Entry 6Y0C (electron microscopy, 3.20 A resolution); this record covers chains B and C of the 4 polymer chains in the assembly.

# Chain B
Protein: RNA-directed RNA polymerase catalytic subunit
Source organism: Influenza C virus (C/Johannesburg/1/66)
Notes: EC 2.7.7.48
Reference sequence: Q9IMP4 (RDRP_INCJH); residues 1-754 here = UniProt positions 1-754
Amino-acid sequence (754 residues; numbered 1 to 754; the number before each row is that of its first residue):
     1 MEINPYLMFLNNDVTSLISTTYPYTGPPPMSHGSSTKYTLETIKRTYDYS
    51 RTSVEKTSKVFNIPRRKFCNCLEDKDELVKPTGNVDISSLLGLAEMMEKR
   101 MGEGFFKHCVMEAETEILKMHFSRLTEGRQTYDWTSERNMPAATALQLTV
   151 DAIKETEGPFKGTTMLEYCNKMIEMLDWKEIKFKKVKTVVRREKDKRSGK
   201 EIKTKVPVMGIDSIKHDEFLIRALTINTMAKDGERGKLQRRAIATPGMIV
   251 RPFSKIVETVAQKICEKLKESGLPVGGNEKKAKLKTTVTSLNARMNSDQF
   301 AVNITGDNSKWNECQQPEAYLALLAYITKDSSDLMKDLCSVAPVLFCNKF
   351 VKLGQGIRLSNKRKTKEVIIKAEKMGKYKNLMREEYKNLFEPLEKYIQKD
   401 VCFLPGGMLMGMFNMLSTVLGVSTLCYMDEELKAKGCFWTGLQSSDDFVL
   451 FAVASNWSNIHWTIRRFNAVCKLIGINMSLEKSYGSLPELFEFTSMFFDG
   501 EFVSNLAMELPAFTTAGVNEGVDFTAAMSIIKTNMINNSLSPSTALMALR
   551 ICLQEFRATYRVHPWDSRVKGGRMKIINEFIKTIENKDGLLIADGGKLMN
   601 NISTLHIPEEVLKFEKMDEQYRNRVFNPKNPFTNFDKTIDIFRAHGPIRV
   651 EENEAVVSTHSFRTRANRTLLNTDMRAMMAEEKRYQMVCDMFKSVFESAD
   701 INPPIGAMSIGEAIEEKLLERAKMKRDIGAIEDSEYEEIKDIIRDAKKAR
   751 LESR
Unresolved in the structure: 30-34, 187-210, 232-241, 634-652, 665-674
Swiss-Prot annotation at these positions:
  - region: Arg-251 to Glu-258 (Promoter-binding site)
  - motif (Nuclear localization signal): Val-189 to Arg-197, Lys-205 to Glu-218

# Chain C
Protein: Polymerase basic protein 2
Source organism: Influenza C virus (C/Johannesburg/1/66)
Reference sequence: Q9IMP3 (PB2_INCJH); residue numbers follow UniProt; this construct covers 1-774
Amino-acid sequence (920 residues; each row starts with the number of its first residue):
     1 MSLLLTIAKEYKRLCQDAKAAQMMTVGTVSNYTTFKKWTTSRKEKNPSLR
    51 MRWAMSSKFPIIANKRMLEEAQIPKEHNNVALWEDTEDVSKRDHVLASAS
   101 CINYWNFCGPCVNNSEVIKEVYKSRFGRLERRKEIMWKELRFTLVDRQRR
   151 RVDTQPVEQRLRTGEIKDLQMWTLFEDEAPLASKFILDNYGLVKEMRSKF
   201 ANKPLNKEVVAHMLEKQFNPESRFLPVFGAIRPERMELIHALGGETWIQE
   251 ANTAGISNVDQRKNDIRAVCRKVCLAANASIMNAKSKLVEYIKSTSMRIG
   301 ETERKLEELILETDDVSPEVTLCKSALGGQLGKTLSFGPMLLKKISGSGV
   351 KVKDTVYIQGVRAVQFEYWSEQEEFYGEYKSATALFSRKERSLEWITIGG
   401 GINEDRKRLLAMCMIFCRDGDYFKDAPATITMADLSTKLGREIPYQYVMM
   451 NWIQKSEDNLEALLYSRGIVETNPGKMGSSMGIDGSKRAIKSLRAVTIQS
   501 GKIDMPESKEKIHLELSDNLEAFDSSGRIVATILDLPSDKKVTFQDVSFQ
   551 HPDLAVLRDEKTAITKGYEALIKRLGTGDNDIPSLIAKKDYLSLYNLPEV
   601 KLMAPLIRPNRKGVYSRVARKLVSTQVTTGHYSLHELIKVLPFTYFAPKQ
   651 GMFEGRLFFSNDSFVEPGVNNNVFSWSKADSSKIYCHGIAIRVPLVVGDE
   701 HMDTSLALLEGFSVCENDPRAPMVTRQDLIDVGFGQKVRLFVGQGSVRTF
   751 KRTASQRAASSDVNKNVKKIKMSNENLYFQGELKTAALAQHDEAVDNKFN
   801 KEQQNAFYEILHLPNLNEEQRNAFIQSLKDDPSQSANLLAEAKKLNDAQA
   851 PKVDNKFNKEQQNAFYEILHLPNLNEEQRNAFIQSLKADPSQSANLLAEA
   901 KKLNGAQAPKVDANSAGKST
Unresolved in the structure: 86-96, 773-920
Differences from the reference sequence: expression tag (775-920)

# Chain B / chain C interface
Pairs across the interface (192):
  His-121(B) / Thr-34(C)
  Ser-123(B) / Lys-37(C)
  Thr-126(B) / Lys-37(C)
  Ala-143(B) / Lys-37(C)
  Thr-144(B) / Ser-41(C)
  Gln-147(B) / Trp-38(C)
  Lys-184(B) / Lys-19(C)
  Glu-266(B) / Lys-509(C)  salt bridge
  Lys-267(B) / Glu-510(C)
  Lys-269(B) / Ile-345(C)
  Lys-269(B) / Glu-374(C)  salt bridge
  Asn-278(B) / Arg-149(C)
  Asn-278(B) / Phe-224(C)  hydrogen bond (side chain-backbone)
  Asn-278(B) / Pro-226(C)
  Glu-279(B) / Phe-224(C)
  Glu-279(B) / Glu-507(C)
  Ala-282(B) / Arg-149(C)
  Ala-282(B) / Asp-504(C)
  Lys-285(B) / Gln-499(C)
  Lys-285(B) / Asp-504(C)
  Thr-289(B) / Leu-385(C)
  Thr-289(B) / Gln-499(C)
  Ser-290(B) / Trp-395(C)
  Ala-293(B) / Trp-395(C)  hydrophobic
  Ala-293(B) / Thr-397(C)
  Arg-294(B) / Trp-395(C)
  Phe-502(B) / Arg-149(C)
  Thr-514(B) / Ser-48(C)
  Thr-515(B) / Ser-48(C)
  Ala-516(B) / Pro-47(C)
  Ala-516(B) / Ser-48(C)  hydrogen bond (backbone-backbone)
  Gly-517(B) / Pro-47(C)
  Gly-517(B) / Met-51(C)
  Val-518(B) / Met-51(C)
  Lys-532(B) / His-240(C)
  Met-535(B) / His-240(C)
  Ile-536(B) / Leu-225(C)  hydrophobic
  Ile-536(B) / Pro-226(C)
  Ser-539(B) / Glu-245(C)  hydrogen bond
  Pro-542(B) / Trp-247(C)  hydrophobic
  Glu-555(B) / Arg-52(C)  salt bridge
  Ala-558(B) / Arg-52(C)
  Thr-559(B) / Arg-52(C)  hydrogen bond
  Thr-559(B) / Met-55(C)
  Tyr-560(B) / Met-51(C)
  Arg-561(B) / Arg-52(C)
  Arg-561(B) / Ser-56(C)
  Arg-573(B) / Ala-99(C)
  Arg-573(B) / Asn-103(C)  hydrogen bond
  Lys-575(B) / Asn-78(C)
  Ile-576(B) / Asn-103(C)
  Ile-577(B) / Asn-103(C)
  Ile-577(B) / Phe-107(C)
  Phe-580(B) / His-77(C)
  Phe-580(B) / Phe-107(C)  hydrophobic
  Ile-581(B) / Phe-107(C)
  Ile-584(B) / Phe-107(C)  hydrophobic
  Asp-594(B) / Asn-103(C)
  Asp-594(B) / Asn-106(C)  hydrogen bond
  Asp-594(B) / Phe-107(C)
  Ile-602(B) / His-240(C)  hydrogen bond (backbone-side chain)
  Ser-603(B) / Arg-132(C)  hydrogen bond
  Thr-604(B) / Arg-132(C)
  His-606(B) / Arg-128(C)
  His-606(B) / Leu-238(C)
  His-606(B) / His-240(C)
  Ile-607(B) / Leu-129(C)  hydrophobic
  Pro-608(B) / Arg-125(C)
  Val-611(B) / Leu-129(C)  hydrophobic
  Leu-612(B) / Leu-129(C)  hydrophobic
  Phe-614(B) / Ser-115(C)
  Glu-615(B) / Lys-133(C)  salt bridge
  Gln-620(B) / Cys-111(C)
  Tyr-621(B) / Asn-106(C)
  Asn-623(B) / Val-112(C)
  Asn-623(B) / Ser-115(C)
  Arg-624(B) / Trp-105(C)
  Arg-624(B) / Asn-106(C)
  Arg-624(B) / Phe-107(C)  hydrogen bond (side chain-backbone)
  Arg-624(B) / Cys-108(C)
  Arg-624(B) / Gly-109(C)  hydrogen bond (side chain-backbone)
  Arg-624(B) / Pro-110(C)
  Val-625(B) / Asn-106(C)
  Phe-626(B) / Ser-115(C)
  Asn-627(B) / Pro-110(C)
  Asn-627(B) / Cys-111(C)
  Asn-627(B) / Val-112(C)
  Pro-628(B) / Val-112(C)
  Pro-628(B) / Pro-204(C)
  Lys-629(B) / Met-67(C)
  Asn-630(B) / Met-67(C)
  Asn-630(B) / Trp-105(C)
  Pro-631(B) / Ala-63(C)  hydrophobic
  Pro-631(B) / Asn-64(C)
  Pro-631(B) / Met-67(C)  hydrophobic
  Pro-631(B) / Trp-105(C)
  Phe-632(B) / Cys-101(C)  hydrophobic
  Phe-632(B) / Ile-102(C)  hydrophobic
  Asn-653(B) / Lys-216(C)
  Glu-654(B) / Arg-125(C)  salt bridge
  Glu-654(B) / Lys-216(C)
  Ala-655(B) / Tyr-122(C)
  Ala-655(B) / Met-213(C)
  Val-656(B) / Tyr-122(C)
  Val-657(B) / Tyr-122(C)
  Val-657(B) / Val-209(C)  hydrophobic
  Thr-659(B) / Asn-106(C)
  His-660(B) / Ile-102(C)
  His-660(B) / Asn-106(C)
  Phe-662(B) / Ile-61(C)  hydrophobic
  Thr-664(B) / Pro-60(C)
  Thr-664(B) / Ile-61(C)
  Thr-664(B) / Ile-62(C)  hydrogen bond (backbone-backbone)
  Glu-681(B) / Lys-19(C)  salt bridge
  Glu-682(B) / Thr-39(C)  hydrogen bond (backbone-side chain)
  Glu-682(B) / Thr-40(C)  hydrogen bond (side chain-backbone)
  Glu-682(B) / Ser-41(C)
  Arg-684(B) / Asp-17(C)  salt bridge
  Arg-684(B) / Lys-19(C)
  Arg-684(B) / Ala-20(C)
  Arg-684(B) / Met-23(C)
  Tyr-685(B) / Met-23(C)  hydrophobic
  Tyr-685(B) / Phe-35(C)  hydrophobic
  Tyr-685(B) / Trp-38(C)
  Gln-686(B) / Thr-39(C)  hydrogen bond
  Gln-686(B) / Thr-40(C)
  Cys-689(B) / Tyr-32(C)  hydrophobic
  Cys-689(B) / Phe-35(C)  hydrophobic
  Met-691(B) / Tyr-11(C)  hydrophobic
  Met-691(B) / Leu-14(C)  hydrophobic
  Phe-692(B) / Tyr-32(C)  hydrophobic
  Phe-692(B) / Gln-744(C)
  Lys-693(B) / Glu-208(C)  salt bridge
  Phe-696(B) / Glu-178(C)
  Glu-697(B) / Phe-175(C)
  Glu-697(B) / Glu-178(C)  hydrogen bond (backbone-side chain)
  Glu-697(B) / Lys-207(C)
  Glu-697(B) / Glu-208(C)
  Ser-698(B) / Met-171(C)
  Ser-698(B) / Phe-175(C)
  Ser-698(B) / Glu-178(C)  hydrogen bond
  Ser-698(B) / Gln-744(C)  hydrogen bond (backbone-side chain)
  Ala-699(B) / Tyr-32(C)
  Ile-701(B) / Lys-167(C)  hydrogen bond (backbone-side chain)
  Ile-701(B) / Met-171(C)  hydrophobic
  Ile-701(B) / Phe-175(C)  hydrophobic
  Asn-702(B) / Lys-167(C)
  Asn-702(B) / Met-171(C)
  Asn-702(B) / Gln-744(C)
  Pro-703(B) / Thr-33(C)
  Pro-704(B) / Val-29(C)  hydrophobic
  Pro-704(B) / Ser-30(C)  hydrogen bond (backbone-side chain)
  Pro-704(B) / Tyr-32(C)
  Pro-704(B) / Thr-33(C)
  Pro-704(B) / Gln-744(C)
  Ile-705(B) / Val-29(C)
  Ile-705(B) / Ser-30(C)
  Ile-705(B) / Gln-744(C)
  Gly-706(B) / Thr-28(C)
  Gly-706(B) / Val-29(C)
  Gly-706(B) / Gly-745(C)
  Ala-707(B) / Thr-28(C)
  Ala-707(B) / Gly-745(C)  hydrogen bond (backbone-backbone)
  Met-708(B) / Thr-28(C)
  Met-708(B) / Val-29(C)  hydrogen bond (backbone-backbone)
  Met-708(B) / Phe-741(C)  hydrophobic
  Met-708(B) / Gly-745(C)  hydrogen bond (backbone-backbone)
  Met-708(B) / Val-747(C)  hydrophobic
  Ser-709(B) / Met-24(C)  hydrogen bond (side chain-backbone)
  Ser-709(B) / Thr-25(C)
  Ser-709(B) / Gly-27(C)
  Ile-710(B) / Met-24(C)  hydrogen bond (backbone-backbone)
  Gly-711(B) / Tyr-11(C)  hydrogen bond (backbone-side chain)
  Gly-711(B) / Met-24(C)
  Ile-714(B) / Tyr-11(C)  hydrophobic
  Glu-715(B) / Tyr-11(C)  hydrogen bond
  Glu-716(B) / Phe-741(C)
  Lys-717(B) / Asp-177(C)  hydrogen bond (side chain-backbone)
  Arg-721(B) / Asp-177(C)  salt bridge
  Lys-723(B) / Met-723(C)  hydrogen bond (side chain-backbone)
  Lys-725(B) / Met-1(C)
  Asp-727(B) / Gln-727(C)
  Glu-735(B) / Met-1(C)
  Ile-739(B) / Leu-5(C)  hydrophobic
  Ile-742(B) / Leu-5(C)  hydrophobic
  Ile-742(B) / Lys-12(C)
  Ala-746(B) / Tyr-11(C)  hydrophobic
  Ala-746(B) / Lys-12(C)
  Ala-746(B) / Cys-15(C)
  Arg-750(B) / Tyr-11(C)  hydrogen bond
  Arg-750(B) / Thr-25(C)
  Arg-754(B) / Ala-18(C)
Other interface residues (no listed pair), chain B (140 interface residues in all): Arg-100, Met-101, His-108, Phe-122, Leu-146, Lys-154, Pro-159, Lys-161, Lys-281, Thr-286, Ser-297, Asn-519, Asn-537, Leu-590, Ala-593, Leu-605, Arg-622, Arg-663, Met-687, Val-688, Val-695, Asp-700, Ala-713, Leu-718, Glu-720, Ala-722, Met-724, Asp-745, Leu-751
Other interface residues (no listed pair), chain C (127 interface residues in all): Ser-2, Leu-4, Ile-7, Ala-8, Glu-10, Ala-21, Gln-22, Val-26, Lys-36, Leu-68, Ser-100, Tyr-104, Asn-114, Glu-116, Ile-118, Lys-119, Phe-126, Trp-137, Arg-147, Gln-170, Ala-211, His-212, Glu-237, Ile-239, Ala-241, Ser-346, Gly-347, Lys-476, Lys-502, Thr-725, Arg-726, Gly-743, Ser-746

# Overview
The interface between chain B and chain C involves 140 residues on one side and 127 on the other, with 29
hydrogen bonds and 9 salt bridges. Polar pairs include Glu-266(B)/Lys-509(C), Lys-269(B)/Glu-374(C) and
Glu-555(B)/Arg-52(C).
Here chain B is RNA-directed RNA polymerase catalytic subunit and chain C is Polymerase basic protein 2, both
from Influenza C virus (C/Johannesburg/1/66). Entry 6Y0C (Influenza C virus polymerase in complex with human
ANP32A - Subclass 2) was determined by electron microscopy (same publication as 6XZD, 6XZG, 6XZP, 6XZQ and
6XZR).
